PDB entry 7VAU | electron microscopy, 3.30 A resolution | chains B and G of the 12 polymer chains in the assembly

== Chain B ==
Molecule: V-type ATP synthase alpha chain
From: Thermus thermophilus HB8
Notes: EC 7.1.2.2
UniProt: Q56403 (VATA_THET8); numbering as in UniProt (aligned over 1-578)
Sequence (578 residues; row label = number of the first residue in the row):
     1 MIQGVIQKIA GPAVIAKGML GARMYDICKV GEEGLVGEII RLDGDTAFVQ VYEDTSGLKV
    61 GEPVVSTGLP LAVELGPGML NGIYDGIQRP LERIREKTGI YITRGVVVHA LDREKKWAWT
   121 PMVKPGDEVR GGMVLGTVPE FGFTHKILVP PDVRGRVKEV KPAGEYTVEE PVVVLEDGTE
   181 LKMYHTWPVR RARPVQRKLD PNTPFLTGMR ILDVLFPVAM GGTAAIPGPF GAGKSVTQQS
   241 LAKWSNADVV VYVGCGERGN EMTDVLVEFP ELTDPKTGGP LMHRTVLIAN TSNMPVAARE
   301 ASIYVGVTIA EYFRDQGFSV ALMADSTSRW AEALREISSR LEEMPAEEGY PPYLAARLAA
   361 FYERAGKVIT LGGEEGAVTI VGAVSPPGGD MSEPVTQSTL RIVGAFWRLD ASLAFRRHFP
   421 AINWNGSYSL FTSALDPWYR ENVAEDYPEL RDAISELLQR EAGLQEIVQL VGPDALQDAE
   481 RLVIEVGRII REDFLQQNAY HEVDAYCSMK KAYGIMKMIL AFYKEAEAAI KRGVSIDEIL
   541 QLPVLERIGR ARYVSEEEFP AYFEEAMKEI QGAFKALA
Disordered / not traced: 33
Differences from the reference sequence: conflict Ala-232 (Ser in Q56403), Ser-235 (Thr in Q56403)

== Chain G ==
Molecule: V-type ATP synthase subunit D
From: Thermus thermophilus HB8
UniProt: O87880 (VATD_THET8); residues 1-223 here = UniProt positions 1-223
Sequence (223 residues; each row starts with the number of its first residue):
     1 MSQVSPTRMN LLQRRGQLRL AQKGVDLLKK KRDALVAEFF GLVREAMEAR KALDQAAKEA
    61 YAALLLAQAF DGPEVVAGAA LGVPPLEGVE AEVENVWGSK VPRLKATFPD GALLSPVGTP
   121 AYTLEASRAF RRYAEALIRV ANTETRLKKI GEEIKKTTRR VNALEQVVIP GIRAQIRFIQ
   181 QVLEQRERED TFRLKRIKGK IEAREAEEEG GRPNPQVEIG AGL
Disordered / not traced: 1-3, 210-223

== Chain B / chain G interface ==
Pairs across the interface - 9 pairs, chain B then chain G:
  Glu-342(B) with Lys-195(G), hydrogen bond (backbone-side chain); Lys-198(G), salt bridge
  Met-344(B) with Phe-192(G), hydrophobic; Lys-195(G)
  Glu-347(B) with Arg-188(G)
  Glu-348(B) with Glu-184(G), hydrogen bond (backbone-side chain)
  Leu-470(B) with Arg-32(G); Val-36(G)
  Val-471(B) with Phe-40(G), hydrophobic
Interface residues without a listed pair, chain B (9 interface residues in all): Pro-345, Ala-346, Gln-469
Interface residues without a listed pair, chain G (9 interface residues in all): Asp-33

== Summary ==
The chain B/chain G interface involves 9 residues from each chain, with 2 hydrogen bonds and 1 salt bridge.
Among the polar pairs are Glu-342(B)/Lys-198(G), Glu-342(B)/Lys-195(G) and Glu-348(B)/Glu-184(G).
Chain B is V-type ATP synthase alpha chain and chain G is V-type ATP synthase subunit D, both from Thermus
thermophilus HB8; the structure, V1EG of V/A-ATPase from Thermus thermophilus at low ATP concentration,
state2-2, was determined by electron microscopy (same publication as 7VAI, 7VAJ, 7VAK, 7VAL, 7VAM, 7VAN and 11
further entries).
